PDB entry 9BH6 | electron microscopy, 3.30 A resolution | chains B and C of the 4 polymer chains in the assembly

== Chain B (and C) ==
Name: DNA polymerase theta
Source organism: Homo sapiens
Notes: EC 3.6.4.12, 2.7.7.7, 2.7.7.49; chain C of this document is another copy of the same molecule, construct and numbering; everything in this record applies to it too
UniProt: O75417 (DPOLQ_HUMAN); residues 2-894 here = UniProt positions 2-894
Sequence (893 residues; each row starts with the number of its first residue):
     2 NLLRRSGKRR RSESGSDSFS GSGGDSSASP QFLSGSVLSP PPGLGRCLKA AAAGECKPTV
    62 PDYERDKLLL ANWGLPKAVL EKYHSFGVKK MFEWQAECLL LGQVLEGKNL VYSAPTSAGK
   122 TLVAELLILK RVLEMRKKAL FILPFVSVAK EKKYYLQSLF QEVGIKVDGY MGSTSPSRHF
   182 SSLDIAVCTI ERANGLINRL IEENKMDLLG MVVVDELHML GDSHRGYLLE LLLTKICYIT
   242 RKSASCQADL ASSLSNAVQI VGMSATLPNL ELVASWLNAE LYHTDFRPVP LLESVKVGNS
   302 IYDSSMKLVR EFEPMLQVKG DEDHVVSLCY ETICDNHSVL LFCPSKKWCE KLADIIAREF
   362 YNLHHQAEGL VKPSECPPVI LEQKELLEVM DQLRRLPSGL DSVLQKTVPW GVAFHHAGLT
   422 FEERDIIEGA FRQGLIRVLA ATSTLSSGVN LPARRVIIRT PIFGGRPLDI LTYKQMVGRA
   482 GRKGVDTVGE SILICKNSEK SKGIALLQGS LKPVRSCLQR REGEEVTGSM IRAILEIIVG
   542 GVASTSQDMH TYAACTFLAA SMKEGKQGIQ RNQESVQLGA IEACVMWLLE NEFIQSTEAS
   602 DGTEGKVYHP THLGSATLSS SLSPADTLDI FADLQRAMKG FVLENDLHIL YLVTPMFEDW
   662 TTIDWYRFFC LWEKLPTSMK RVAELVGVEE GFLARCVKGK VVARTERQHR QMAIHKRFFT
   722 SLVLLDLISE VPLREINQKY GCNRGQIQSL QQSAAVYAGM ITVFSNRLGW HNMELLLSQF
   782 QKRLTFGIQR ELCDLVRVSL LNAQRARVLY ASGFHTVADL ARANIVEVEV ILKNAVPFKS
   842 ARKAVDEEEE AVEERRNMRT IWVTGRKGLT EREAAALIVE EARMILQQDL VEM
Disordered / not traced: 2-66, 248-255, 369-376, 565-576, 601-605, 839-857, 893-894
UniProt features mapped onto this chain:
  - motif: Asp-216 to His-219 (DEAH box)
  - binding site (ATP): Gln-96, Ala-115 to Thr-122
  - mutagenesis: Lys-121 (K121M: Abolished ATPase activity)

== Interface between chain B and chain C ==
Residue-residue contacts - 21 pairs, chain B then chain C:
  Glu-526(B) / Arg-705(C)  salt bridge
  Met-587(B) / Arg-705(C)
  Trp-588(B) / Arg-705(C)
  Glu-591(B) / Arg-696(C)
  Glu-591(B) / Val-703(C)
  Glu-591(B) / Arg-705(C)  salt bridge
  Glu-593(B) / Lys-699(C)  salt bridge
  Asp-630(B) / Arg-708(C)  salt bridge
  Glu-690(B) / Lys-640(C)  salt bridge
  Arg-696(B) / Glu-591(C)  hydrogen bond (side chain-backbone)
  Arg-696(B) / Asn-592(C)
  Lys-699(B) / Glu-593(C)  salt bridge
  Val-703(B) / Glu-591(C)
  Arg-705(B) / Trp-588(C)
  Arg-705(B) / Glu-591(C)  salt bridge
  Glu-707(B) / Thr-706(C)
  Glu-707(B) / Glu-707(C)
  Glu-707(B) / Arg-708(C)  hydrogen bond (side chain-backbone)
  Arg-708(B) / Asp-630(C)  salt bridge
  Arg-708(B) / Glu-707(C)
  Gln-709(B) / Asn-592(C)
Interface residues without a listed pair, chain B (17 interface residues in all): Asn-592, Ala-633, Lys-640
Interface residues without a listed pair, chain C (17 interface residues in all): Ala-633, Glu-690, Gln-709, Arg-711

== Overview ==
Chain B and chain C each contribute 17 residues to their interface, with 2 hydrogen bonds and 8 salt bridges.
Polar contacts include Glu-526(B)/Arg-705(C), Glu-591(B)/Arg-705(C) and Glu-593(B)/Lys-699(C). Curated
annotation (UniProt) lists 9 ATP-binding residues and one mutagenesis site on chain B.
Chain B and chain C are both DNA polymerase theta (Homo sapiens); the structure, Human DNA polymerase theta
helicase domain tetramer in the apo form, was determined by electron microscopy (same publication as 9BH7,
9BH8, 9BH9 and 9BHA).
